PDB entry 2QHN | X-ray diffraction, 1.70 A resolution | chain A

# Chain A
Protein: Serine/threonine-protein kinase Chk1
Source organism: Homo sapiens
Notes: EC 2.7.11.1; fragment: Protein kinase domain, residues 1-307
UniProt: O14757 (CHK1_HUMAN); residues 1-307 here = UniProt positions 1-307
Sequence (323 residues; row label = number of the first residue in the row):
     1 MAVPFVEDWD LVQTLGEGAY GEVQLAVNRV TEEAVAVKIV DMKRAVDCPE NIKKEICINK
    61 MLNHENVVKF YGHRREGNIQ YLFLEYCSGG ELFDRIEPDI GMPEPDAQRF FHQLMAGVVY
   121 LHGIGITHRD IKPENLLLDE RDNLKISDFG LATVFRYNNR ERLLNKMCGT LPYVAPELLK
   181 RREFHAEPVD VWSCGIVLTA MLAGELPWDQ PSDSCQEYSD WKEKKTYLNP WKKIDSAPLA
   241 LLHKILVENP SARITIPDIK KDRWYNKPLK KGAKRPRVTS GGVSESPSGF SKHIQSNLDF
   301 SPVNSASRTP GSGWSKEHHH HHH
Not modelled in the structure: 1, 17-20, 44-50, 281-323
Construct notes: expression tag (308-323)
Curated features (UniProtKB/Swiss-Prot):
  - active site: Asp-130 (Proton acceptor)
  - binding site (ATP): Leu-15 to Val-23, Lys-38
  - modified residue (Phosphoserine): Ser-280, Ser-286, Ser-296, Ser-301
  - cross-link: Lys-132 (Glycyl lysine isopeptide (Lys-Gly) (interchain with G-Cter in ubiquitin))
  - mutagenesis: Lys-38 (K38R: Abolishes kinase activity), Asp-130 (D130A: Abolishes kinase activity), Lys-132 (K132R: Strong reduction of chromatin-associated CHK1 ubiquitination)
Ligand contacts: 582 (5-ethyl-3-methyl-1,5-dihydro-4H-pyrazolo[4,3-c]quinolin-4-one): Leu-15, Gly-16, Val-23, Ala-36, Val-68, Leu-84, Glu-85, Tyr-86, Cys-87, Gly-90, Glu-91, Leu-137, Ser-147

# In short
Chain A binds compound 582. UniProt lists active-site residue Asp-130, 10 ATP-binding residues and 3
mutagenesis sites.
Chain A is Serine/threonine-protein kinase Chk1 (Homo sapiens); the structure, Crystal Structure of Chek1 in
Complex with Inhibitor 1a, was determined by X-ray diffraction, deposited together with 2QHM.
